Entry 9B6R (electron microscopy, 3.19 A resolution); this record covers chains F and H of the 8 polymer chains in the assembly.

# Chain F
Protein: Capsid protein VP1
Source organism: Adeno-associated virus
Reference sequence: Q6JC22 (Q6JC22_9VIRU); residues 203-736 here = UniProt positions 203-736
Amino-acid sequence (534 residues; row label = number of the first residue in the row):
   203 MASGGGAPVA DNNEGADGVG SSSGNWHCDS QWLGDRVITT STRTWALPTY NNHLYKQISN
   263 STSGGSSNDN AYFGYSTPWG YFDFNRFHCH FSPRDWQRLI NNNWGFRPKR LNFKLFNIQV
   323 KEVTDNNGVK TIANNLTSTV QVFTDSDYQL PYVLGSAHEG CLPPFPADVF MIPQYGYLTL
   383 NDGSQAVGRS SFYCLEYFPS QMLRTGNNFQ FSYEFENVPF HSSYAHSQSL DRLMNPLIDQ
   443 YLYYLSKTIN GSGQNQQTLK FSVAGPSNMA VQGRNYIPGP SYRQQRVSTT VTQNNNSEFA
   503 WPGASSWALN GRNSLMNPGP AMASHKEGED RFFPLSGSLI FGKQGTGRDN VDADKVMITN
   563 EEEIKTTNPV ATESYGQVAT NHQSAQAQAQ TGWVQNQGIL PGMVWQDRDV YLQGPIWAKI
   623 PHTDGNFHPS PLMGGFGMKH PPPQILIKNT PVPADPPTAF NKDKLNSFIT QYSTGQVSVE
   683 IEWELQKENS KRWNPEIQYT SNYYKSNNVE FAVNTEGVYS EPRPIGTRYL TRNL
Not modelled in the structure: 203-221, 338-339, 399-410, 655-669
Reported in the primary citation:
  - mutagenesis - Q588R: abolished binding to Fab1-1

# Chain H
Protein: Fab1-5 heavy chain
Source organism: Homo sapiens
Amino-acid sequence (128 residues; each row starts with the number of its first residue):
    20 EVQLVESGGG LVKPGGSLRL SCAASGFMFS SYSMNWVRQA PGKGLEWVSS ISRSDSYIDY
    80 ADSVKGRFTI SRDTAMNVLY LQMDSLRAED TGVYYCARTH VFNMFREVIN DDYYGMDVWG
   140 QGTTVTVS
Disulfides: Cys-41/Cys-115

# Interface between chain F and chain H
Pairs across the interface (12):
  Asp-556(F) / Glu-20(H)
  Tyr-705(F) / Arg-72(H)  hydrogen bond (backbone-side chain)
  Tyr-705(F) / Met-123(H)
  Tyr-705(F) / Phe-124(H)  hydrophobic
  Tyr-706(F) / Met-47(H)  hydrophobic
  Tyr-706(F) / Ser-50(H)
  Tyr-706(F) / Arg-72(H)
  Lys-707(F) / Ser-49(H)
  Lys-707(F) / Ser-50(H)  hydrogen bond (backbone-side chain)
  Lys-707(F) / Arg-72(H)
  Ser-708(F) / Met-47(H)
  Glu-712(F) / Met-47(H)
Also at the interface, not in a pair above, chain F (8 interface residues in all): Asn-704, Asn-709
Also at the interface, not in a pair above, chain H (11 interface residues in all): Ser-73, Thr-93, Ala-94, Phe-121

# In short
8 residues of chain F and 11 residues of chain H are in contact, with 2 hydrogen bonds. Among the polar pairs
are Tyr-705(F)/Arg-72(H) and Lys-707(F)/Ser-50(H). From the paper: Q588R of chain F abolishes binding to
Fab1-1.
Chain F is Capsid protein VP1 (Adeno-associated virus) and chain H is Fab1-5 heavy chain (Homo sapiens); the
structure, Fab1-5 in complex with the capsid of Adeno-associated virus type 9, was determined by electron
microscopy together with 9B6N, 9B6O, 9B6Q, 9B6S, 9B6T, 9B7K and 9 further entries from the same study.
